Entry 3CMT (X-ray diffraction, 3.15 A resolution); this record covers chains B and A of the 3 polymer chains in the assembly.

# Chain B
Molecule: 15-nt DNA strand
Sequence (15 nucleotides; numbered 999 to 1013; the number before each row is that of its first residue):
   999 TTTTTCCCACCTTTT
Unresolved in the structure: 999-1001

# Chain A
Molecule: Protein recA
Organism: Escherichia coli
UniProt: P0A7G6 (RECA_ECOLI); the construct has insertions or renumbered stretches relative to UniProt, so the offset changes along the chain: 30-334 = UniProt 31-335; 1001-1334 = UniProt 2-335; 2001-2334 = UniProt 2-335; 3001-3334 = UniProt 2-335; 1 more segments
Amino-acid sequence (1706 residues; numbered 26 to 4334; 2603 numbers in that range are skipped by the numbering (no residue carries them; nothing is unmodelled there); the number before each row is that of its first residue):
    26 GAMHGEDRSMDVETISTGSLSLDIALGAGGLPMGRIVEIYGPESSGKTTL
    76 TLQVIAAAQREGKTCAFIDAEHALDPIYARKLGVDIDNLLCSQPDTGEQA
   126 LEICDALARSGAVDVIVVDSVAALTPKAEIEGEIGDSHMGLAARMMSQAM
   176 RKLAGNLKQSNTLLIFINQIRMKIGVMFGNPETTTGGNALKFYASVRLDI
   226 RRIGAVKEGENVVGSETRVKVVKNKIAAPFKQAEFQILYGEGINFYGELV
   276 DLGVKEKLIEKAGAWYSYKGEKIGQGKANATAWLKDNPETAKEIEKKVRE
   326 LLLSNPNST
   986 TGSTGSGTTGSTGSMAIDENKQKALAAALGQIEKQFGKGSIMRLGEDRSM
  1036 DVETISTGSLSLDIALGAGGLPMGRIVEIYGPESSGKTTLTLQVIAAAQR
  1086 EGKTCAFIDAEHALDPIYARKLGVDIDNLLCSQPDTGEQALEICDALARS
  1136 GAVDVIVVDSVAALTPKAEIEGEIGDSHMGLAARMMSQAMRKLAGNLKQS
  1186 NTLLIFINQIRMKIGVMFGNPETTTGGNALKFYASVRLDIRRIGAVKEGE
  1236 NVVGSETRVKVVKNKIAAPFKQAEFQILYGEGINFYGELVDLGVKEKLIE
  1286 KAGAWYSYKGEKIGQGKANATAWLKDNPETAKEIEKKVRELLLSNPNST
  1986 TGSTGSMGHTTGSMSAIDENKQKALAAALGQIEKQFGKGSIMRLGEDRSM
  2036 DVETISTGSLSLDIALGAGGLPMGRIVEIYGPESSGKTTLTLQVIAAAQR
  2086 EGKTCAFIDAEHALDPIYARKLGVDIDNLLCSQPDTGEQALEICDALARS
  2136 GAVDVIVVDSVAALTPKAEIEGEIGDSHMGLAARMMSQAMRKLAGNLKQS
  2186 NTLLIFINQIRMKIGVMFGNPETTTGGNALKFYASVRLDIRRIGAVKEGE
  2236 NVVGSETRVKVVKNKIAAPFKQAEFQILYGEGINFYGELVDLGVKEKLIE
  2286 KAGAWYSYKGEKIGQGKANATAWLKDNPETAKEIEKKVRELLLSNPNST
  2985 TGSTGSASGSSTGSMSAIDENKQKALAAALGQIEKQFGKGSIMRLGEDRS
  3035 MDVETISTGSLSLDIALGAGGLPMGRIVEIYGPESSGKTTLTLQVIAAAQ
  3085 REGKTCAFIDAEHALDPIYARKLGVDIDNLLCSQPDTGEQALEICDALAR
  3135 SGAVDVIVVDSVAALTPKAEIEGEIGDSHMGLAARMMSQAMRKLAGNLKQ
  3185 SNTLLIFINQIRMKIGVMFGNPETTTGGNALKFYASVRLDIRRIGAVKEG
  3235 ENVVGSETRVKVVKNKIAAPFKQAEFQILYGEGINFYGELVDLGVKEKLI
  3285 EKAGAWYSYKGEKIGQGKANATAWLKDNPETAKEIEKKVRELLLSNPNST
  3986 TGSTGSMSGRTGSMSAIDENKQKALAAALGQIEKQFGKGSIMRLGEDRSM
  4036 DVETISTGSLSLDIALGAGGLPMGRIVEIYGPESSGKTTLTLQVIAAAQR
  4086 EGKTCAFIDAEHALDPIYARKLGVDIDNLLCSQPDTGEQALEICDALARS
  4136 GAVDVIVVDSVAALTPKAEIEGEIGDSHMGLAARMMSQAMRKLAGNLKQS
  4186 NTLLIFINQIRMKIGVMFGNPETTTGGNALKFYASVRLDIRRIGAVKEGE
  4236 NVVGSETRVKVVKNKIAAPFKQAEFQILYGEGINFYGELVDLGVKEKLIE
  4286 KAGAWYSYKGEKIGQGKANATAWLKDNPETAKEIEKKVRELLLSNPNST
Unresolved in the structure: 26-36, 334, 986-1000, 1334, 1986-2000, 2334, 2985-3000, 3334, 3986-4000, 4157-4163, 4197-4204, 4329-4334
Sequence notes: linker (26-29, 986-1000, 1986-2000, 2985-3000, 3986-4000)
UniProt features mapped onto this chain:
  - binding site (ATP): Gly66 to Thr73, Gly1066 to Thr1073, Gly2066 to Thr2073, Gly3066 to Thr3073, Gly4066 to Thr4073
Bound ions: Mg2+ site 1: Thr73 (together with ADP); Mg2+ site 2: Thr1073 (together with ADP); Mg2+ site 3: Thr2073 (together with ADP); Mg2+ site 4: Thr3073 (together with ADP); Mg2+ site 5: Thr4073 (together with ADP)
Ligand contacts:
  - ADP (adenosine-5'-diphosphate), molecule 1: Pro67, Glu68, Ser69, Ser70, Gly71, Lys72, Thr73, Thr74, Asp100, Tyr103, Ser240, Tyr264, Asn1249, Lys1250, Ile1251, Ala1252, Ala1253, Pro1254
  - ADP, molecule 2: Pro1067, Glu1068, Ser1069, Ser1070, Gly1071, Lys1072, Thr1073, Thr1074, Asp1100, Tyr1103, Ser1240, Tyr1264, Asn2249, Lys2250, Ile2251, Ala2252, Ala2253, Pro2254
  - ADP, molecule 3: Pro2067, Glu2068, Ser2069, Ser2070, Gly2071, Lys2072, Thr2073, Thr2074, Asp2100, Tyr2103, Ser2240, Tyr2264, Gly2265, Asn3249, Lys3250, Ile3251, Ala3252, Ala3253, Pro3254
  - ADP, molecule 4: Pro3067, Glu3068, Ser3069, Ser3070, Gly3071, Lys3072, Thr3073, Thr3074, Asp3100, Tyr3103, Ser3240, Tyr3264, Asn4249, Lys4250, Ile4251, Ala4252, Ala4253, Pro4254
  - ADP, molecule 5: Pro4067, Glu4068, Ser4069, Ser4070, Gly4071, Lys4072, Thr4073, Thr4074, Asp4100, Tyr4103, Ser4240, Tyr4264
  - tetrafluoroaluminate (ALF), molecule 1: Glu68, Ser69, Lys72, Thr73, Glu96, Ser145, Phe1217, Lys1248, Lys1250
  - tetrafluoroaluminate (ALF), molecule 2: Pro1067, Glu1068, Ser1069, Lys1072, Thr1073, Glu1096, Ser1145, Phe2217, Lys2248, Lys2250
  - tetrafluoroaluminate (ALF), molecule 3: Pro2067, Glu2068, Ser2069, Lys2072, Thr2073, Glu2096, Phe3217, Lys3248, Lys3250
  - tetrafluoroaluminate (ALF), molecule 4: Glu3068, Ser3069, Lys3072, Thr3073, Glu3096, Phe4217, Lys4248, Lys4250
  - tetrafluoroaluminate: Glu4068, Ser4069, Lys4072, Thr4073, Glu4096, Asp4144

# How chain B and chain A interact
Pairs across the interface - 76 pairs, chain B then chain A:
  DT1002(B) with Gly165(A), phosphate contact; Leu166(A), phosphate contact; Ala167(A), hydrogen bond to the phosphate; Ala168(A), hydrogen bond to the phosphate; Arg1169(A), sugar contact
  DT1003(B) with Arg196(A), phosphate contact; Met197(A), sugar contact; Ile199(A), base contact; Thr210(A), phosphate contact; Ala1168(A), phosphate contact; Ser1172(A), hydrogen bond to the phosphate; Arg1176(A), salt bridge to the phosphate
  DC1004(B) with Arg196(A), phosphate contact; Met197(A), hydrogen bond to the phosphate; Ile199(A), base contact; Ala1168(A), phosphate contact; Gly1212(A), phosphate contact; Asn1213(A), hydrogen bond to the phosphate
  DC1005(B) with Ala1168(A), phosphate contact; Gly1211(A), phosphate contact; Gly1212(A), hydrogen bond to the phosphate; Arg2169(A), base contact
  DC1006(B) with Met1197(A), sugar contact; Lys1198(A), base contact; Ile1199(A), base contact; Thr1210(A), phosphate contact; Ala2168(A), phosphate contact; Arg2169(A), hydrogen bond to the base; Ser2172(A), hydrogen bond to the phosphate; Arg2176(A), salt bridge to the phosphate
  DA1007(B) with Arg1196(A), phosphate contact; Met1197(A), hydrogen bond to the phosphate; Ile1199(A), base contact; Ala2168(A), phosphate contact; Gly2212(A), phosphate contact; Asn2213(A), hydrogen bond to the phosphate
  DC1008(B) with Gly2211(A), hydrogen bond to the phosphate; Gly2212(A), hydrogen bond to the phosphate; Arg3169(A), base contact
  DC1009(B) with Arg2196(A), sugar contact; Met2197(A), sugar contact; Lys2198(A), base contact; Ile2199(A), base contact; Thr2210(A), phosphate contact; Met3164(A), base contact; Ala3168(A), phosphate contact; Arg3169(A), hydrogen bond to the base; Ser3172(A), hydrogen bond to the phosphate; Arg3176(A), salt bridge to the phosphate
  DT1010(B) with Arg2196(A), phosphate contact; Met2197(A), hydrogen bond to the phosphate; Lys2198(A), base contact; Ile2199(A), base contact; Ala3168(A), phosphate contact; Gly3212(A), phosphate contact; Asn3213(A), hydrogen bond to the phosphate
  DT1011(B) with Ala3167(A), phosphate contact; Ala3168(A), hydrogen bond to the phosphate; Gly3211(A), phosphate contact; Gly3212(A), hydrogen bond to the phosphate; Arg4169(A), phosphate contact
  DT1012(B) with Met3197(A), base contact; Lys3198(A), base contact; Ile3199(A), base contact; Thr3210(A), phosphate contact; Ala4168(A), phosphate contact; Arg4169(A), base contact; Ser4172(A), hydrogen bond to the phosphate; Arg4176(A), salt bridge to the phosphate
  DT1013(B) with Arg3196(A), phosphate contact; Met3197(A), hydrogen bond to the phosphate; Lys3198(A), base contact; Ile3199(A), base contact; Ala4168(A), sugar contact; Gly4212(A), phosphate contact; Asn4213(A), hydrogen bond to the phosphate
Interface residues without a listed pair, chain A (70 interface residues in all): Lys198, Gly200, Ala1167, Gly1200, Thr1209, Met2164, Gly2165, Ala2167, Gly2200, Pro2206, Thr2209, Ala2214, Gly3165, Pro3206, Thr3208, Ala3214, Gly4165, Ala4214

# In short
The interface between chain B and chain A involves 12 residues on one side and 70 on the other, with 21
hydrogen bonds and 4 salt bridges. Polar pairs include DC1006(B)-Arg2169(A), DC1009(B)-Arg3169(A) and
DT1002(B)-Ala167(A).
Here chain B is a 15-nt DNA strand and chain A is Protein recA (Escherichia coli). Entry 3CMT (Mechanism of
homologous recombination from the RecA-ssDNA/dsDNA structures) was determined by X-ray diffraction, deposited
together with 3CMU, 3CMV and 3CMX.
